3EDD - chain A; structure by X-ray diffraction, 2.65 A resolution.

Chain A:
Protein: Cyclomaltodextrinase
Organism: Flavobacterium sp. 92
Notes: EC 3.2.1.54
UniProt: Q8KKG0 (Q8KKG0_9FLAO); residues 1-601 here correspond to UniProt positions 19-619 (UniProt number = residue number + 18)
Sequence (601 residues; numbered 1 to 601; the number before each row is that of its first residue):
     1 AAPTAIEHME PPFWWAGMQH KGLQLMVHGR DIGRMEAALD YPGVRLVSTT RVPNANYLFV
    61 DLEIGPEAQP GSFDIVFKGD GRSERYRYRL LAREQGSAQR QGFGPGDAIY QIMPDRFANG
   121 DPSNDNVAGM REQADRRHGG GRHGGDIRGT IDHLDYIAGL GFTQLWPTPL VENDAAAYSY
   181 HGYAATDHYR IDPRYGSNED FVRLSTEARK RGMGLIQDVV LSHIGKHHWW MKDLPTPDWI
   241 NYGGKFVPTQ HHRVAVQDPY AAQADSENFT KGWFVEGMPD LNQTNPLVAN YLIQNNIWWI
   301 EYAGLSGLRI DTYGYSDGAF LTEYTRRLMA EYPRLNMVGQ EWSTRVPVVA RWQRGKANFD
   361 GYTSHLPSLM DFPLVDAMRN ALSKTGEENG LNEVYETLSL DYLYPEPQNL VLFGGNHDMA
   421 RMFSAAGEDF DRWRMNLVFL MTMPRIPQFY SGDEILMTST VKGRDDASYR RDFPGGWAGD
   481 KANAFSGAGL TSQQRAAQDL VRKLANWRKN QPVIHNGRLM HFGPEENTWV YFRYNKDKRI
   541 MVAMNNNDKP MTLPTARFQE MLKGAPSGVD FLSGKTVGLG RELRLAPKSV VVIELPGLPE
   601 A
Not modelled in the structure: 1-2, 600-601
Differences from the reference sequence: engineered mutation Gln-340 (Glu358 in Q8KKG0)
Bound ions: Ca2+ site 1: Asn-119, Asp-121, Asn-124, Asp-125, Gly-144, Asp-146; Ca2+ site 2: Thr-270, Asp-280, Tyr-315

In short:
Asn-119, Asp-121, Asn-124, Asp-125, Gly-144 and Asp-146 coordinate Ca2+ site 1. Thr-270, Asp-280 and Tyr-315
form the Ca2+ site 2.
Chain A is Cyclomaltodextrinase (Flavobacterium sp. 92); the structure, Structural base for cyclodextrin
hydrolysis, was determined by X-ray diffraction (same publication as 3EDE, 3EDF and 3EDK).
